1PN2 - chains A and B; structure by X-ray diffraction, 1.95 A resolution.

Chain A (and B):
Molecule: Peroxisomal hydratase-dehydrogenase-epimerase
Organism: Candida tropicalis
Notes: EC 4.2.1.-; fragment: 2-enoyl-coenzyme A hydratase 2 domain; chain B of this document is another copy of the same molecule, construct and numbering; everything in this record applies to it too
UniProt: P22414 (FOX2_CANTR); residues 1-280 here correspond to UniProt positions 627-906 (UniProt number = residue number + 626)
Chain sequence (280 residues; row label = number of the first residue in the row):
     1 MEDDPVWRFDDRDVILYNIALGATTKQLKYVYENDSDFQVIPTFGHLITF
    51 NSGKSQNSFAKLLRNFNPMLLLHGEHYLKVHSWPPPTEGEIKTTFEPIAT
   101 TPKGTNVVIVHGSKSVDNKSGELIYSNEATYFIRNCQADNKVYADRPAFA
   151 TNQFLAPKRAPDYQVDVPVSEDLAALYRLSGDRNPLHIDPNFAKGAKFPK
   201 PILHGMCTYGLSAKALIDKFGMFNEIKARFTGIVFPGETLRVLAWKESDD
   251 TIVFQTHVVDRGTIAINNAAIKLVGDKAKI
Unresolved in the structure: 1-3, 276-280 (chain B: 1-4, 275-280)
Modified positions: Mse1 (selenomethionine); Mse69, Mse206, Mse222 (selenomethionine; parent Met)
Differences from the reference sequence: engineered mutation Mse1 (Glu627 in P22414); modified residue (69, 206, 222)
Curated features (UniProtKB/Swiss-Prot):
  - motif: A278 to I280 (Microbody targeting signal)
  - binding site ((3R)-3-hydroxydecanoyl-CoA): H73, G74, K103, Y131, D182, N184, G205, F230, T231, G232

Chain A / chain B interface:
Pairs across the interface (40; chain A residue first):
  D11(A) with R183(B), salt bridge
  R12(A) with D13(B), salt bridge; L16(B); L179(B), hydrogen bond (side chain-backbone); R183(B)
  D13(A) with R12(B), salt bridge
  I15(A) with L179(B), hydrophobic
  L16(A) with R12(B); L179(B)
  I19(A) with A175(B)
  T24(A) with D172(B)
  T25(A) with E171(B); D172(B), hydrogen bond (backbone-side chain); A175(B)
  L28(A) with P190(B)
  Y32(A) with R178(B); P185(B); I188(B), hydrophobic; D189(B)
  E33(A) with R178(B), salt bridge; R183(B), salt bridge
  E171(A) with T25(B)
  D172(A) with T24(B); T25(B), hydrogen bond (side chain-backbone)
  A175(A) with I19(B); T25(B)
  L176(A) with L176(B), hydrophobic
  R178(A) with V31(B); E33(B), salt bridge
  L179(A) with R12(B), hydrogen bond (backbone-side chain); L16(B)
  R183(A) with D11(B), salt bridge; R12(B); E33(B), salt bridge
  P185(A) with Y32(B)
  I188(A) with L28(B); V31(B); Y32(B), hydrophobic
  D189(A) with Y32(B), hydrogen bond
  F192(A) with Y32(B)
Other interface residues (no listed pair), chain A (24 interface residues in all): V31, P190
Other interface residues (no listed pair), chain B (24 interface residues in all): I15, S180

In short:
The chain A/chain B interface involves 24 residues from each chain, with 5 hydrogen bonds and 8 salt bridges.
Among the polar pairs are D11(A)-R183(B), R12(A)-D13(B) and E33(A)-R178(B). From UniProt: 10
(3R)-3-hydroxydecanoyl-CoA-binding residues on chain A.
Both chains are Peroxisomal hydratase-dehydrogenase-epimerase (Candida tropicalis). Entry 1PN2 (Crystal
structure analysis of the selenomethionine labelled 2-enoyl-CoA hydratase 2 domain of Candida tropicalis
multifunctional enzyme ...) was determined by X-ray diffraction together with 1PN4 from the same study.
